PDB entry 1X0F | solution NMR | chains B and A

== Chain B ==
Molecule: 4-nt DNA strand
Sequence (4 nucleotides; numbered 2 to 5; the number before each row is that of its first residue):
     2 TAGG

== Chain A ==
Molecule: Heterogeneous nuclear ribonucleoprotein D0
From: Homo sapiens
Notes: fragment: C-terminal RNA-binding domain
UniProtKB: Q14103 (HNRPD_HUMAN); numbering as in UniProt (aligned over 181-259)
Sequence (79 residues; row label = number of the first residue in the row):
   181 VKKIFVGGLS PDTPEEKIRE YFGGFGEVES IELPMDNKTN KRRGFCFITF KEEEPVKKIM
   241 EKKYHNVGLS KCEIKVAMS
Curated features (UniProtKB/Swiss-Prot):
  - modified residue: Ser-190 (Phosphoserine), Thr-193 (Phosphothreonine), Lys-243 (N6-acetyllysine), Lys-251 (N6-acetyllysine)
  - cross-link: Lys-197 (Glycyl lysine isopeptide (Lys-Gly) (interchain with G-Cter in SUMO2))

== Chain B / chain A interface ==
Contacting residue pairs (25):
  DT2(B) / Phe-185(A)  sugar contact
  DT2(B) / Gly-187(A)  base contact
  DT2(B) / Gly-188(A)  base contact
  DT2(B) / Arg-223(A)  phosphate contact
  DT2(B) / Phe-225(A)  phosphate contact
  DT2(B) / Tyr-244(A)  base contact
  DT2(B) / Glu-253(A)  base contact
  DT2(B) / Lys-255(A)  phosphate contact
  DA3(B) / Phe-185(A)  base contact
  DA3(B) / Arg-222(A)  phosphate contact
  DA3(B) / Arg-223(A)  phosphate contact
  DA3(B) / Phe-225(A)  sugar contact
  DA3(B) / Phe-227(A)  base contact
  DA3(B) / Val-256(A)  base contact
  DA3(B) / Met-258(A)  base contact
  DG4(B) / Lys-183(A)  base contact
  DG4(B) / Glu-212(A)  base contact
  DG4(B) / Pro-214(A)  sugar contact
  DG4(B) / Arg-223(A)  sugar contact
  DG4(B) / Phe-225(A)  sugar contact
  DG4(B) / Phe-227(A)  base contact
  DG4(B) / Met-258(A)  base contact
  DG5(B) / Lys-183(A)  base contact
  DG5(B) / Glu-212(A)  base contact
  DG5(B) / Arg-223(A)  phosphate contact
Also at the interface, not in a pair above, chain A (17 interface residues in all): Ala-257, Ser-259

== Overview ==
4 residues of chain B and 17 residues of chain A are in contact.
Here chain B is a 4-nt DNA strand and chain A is Heterogeneous nuclear ribonucleoprotein D0 (Homo sapiens).
Entry 1X0F (Complex structure of the C-terminal RNA-binding domain of hnRNP D(AUF1) with telomeric DNA) was
determined by solution NMR together with 1WTB from the same study.
